Entry 7UQJ (electron microscopy, 3.00 A resolution); this record covers chains A and F of the 7 polymer chains in the assembly.

# Chain A (and F)
Name: ATPase histone chaperone YTA7
From: Saccharomyces cerevisiae
Notes: EC 3.6.1.-; chain F of this document is another copy of the same molecule, construct and numbering; everything in this record applies to it too
Reference sequence: P40340 (ATAD2_YEAST); numbering as in UniProt (aligned over 1-1379)
Amino-acid sequence (1416 residues; each row starts with the number of its first residue; numbers below 1 keep their minus sign (His-36 is residue -36)):
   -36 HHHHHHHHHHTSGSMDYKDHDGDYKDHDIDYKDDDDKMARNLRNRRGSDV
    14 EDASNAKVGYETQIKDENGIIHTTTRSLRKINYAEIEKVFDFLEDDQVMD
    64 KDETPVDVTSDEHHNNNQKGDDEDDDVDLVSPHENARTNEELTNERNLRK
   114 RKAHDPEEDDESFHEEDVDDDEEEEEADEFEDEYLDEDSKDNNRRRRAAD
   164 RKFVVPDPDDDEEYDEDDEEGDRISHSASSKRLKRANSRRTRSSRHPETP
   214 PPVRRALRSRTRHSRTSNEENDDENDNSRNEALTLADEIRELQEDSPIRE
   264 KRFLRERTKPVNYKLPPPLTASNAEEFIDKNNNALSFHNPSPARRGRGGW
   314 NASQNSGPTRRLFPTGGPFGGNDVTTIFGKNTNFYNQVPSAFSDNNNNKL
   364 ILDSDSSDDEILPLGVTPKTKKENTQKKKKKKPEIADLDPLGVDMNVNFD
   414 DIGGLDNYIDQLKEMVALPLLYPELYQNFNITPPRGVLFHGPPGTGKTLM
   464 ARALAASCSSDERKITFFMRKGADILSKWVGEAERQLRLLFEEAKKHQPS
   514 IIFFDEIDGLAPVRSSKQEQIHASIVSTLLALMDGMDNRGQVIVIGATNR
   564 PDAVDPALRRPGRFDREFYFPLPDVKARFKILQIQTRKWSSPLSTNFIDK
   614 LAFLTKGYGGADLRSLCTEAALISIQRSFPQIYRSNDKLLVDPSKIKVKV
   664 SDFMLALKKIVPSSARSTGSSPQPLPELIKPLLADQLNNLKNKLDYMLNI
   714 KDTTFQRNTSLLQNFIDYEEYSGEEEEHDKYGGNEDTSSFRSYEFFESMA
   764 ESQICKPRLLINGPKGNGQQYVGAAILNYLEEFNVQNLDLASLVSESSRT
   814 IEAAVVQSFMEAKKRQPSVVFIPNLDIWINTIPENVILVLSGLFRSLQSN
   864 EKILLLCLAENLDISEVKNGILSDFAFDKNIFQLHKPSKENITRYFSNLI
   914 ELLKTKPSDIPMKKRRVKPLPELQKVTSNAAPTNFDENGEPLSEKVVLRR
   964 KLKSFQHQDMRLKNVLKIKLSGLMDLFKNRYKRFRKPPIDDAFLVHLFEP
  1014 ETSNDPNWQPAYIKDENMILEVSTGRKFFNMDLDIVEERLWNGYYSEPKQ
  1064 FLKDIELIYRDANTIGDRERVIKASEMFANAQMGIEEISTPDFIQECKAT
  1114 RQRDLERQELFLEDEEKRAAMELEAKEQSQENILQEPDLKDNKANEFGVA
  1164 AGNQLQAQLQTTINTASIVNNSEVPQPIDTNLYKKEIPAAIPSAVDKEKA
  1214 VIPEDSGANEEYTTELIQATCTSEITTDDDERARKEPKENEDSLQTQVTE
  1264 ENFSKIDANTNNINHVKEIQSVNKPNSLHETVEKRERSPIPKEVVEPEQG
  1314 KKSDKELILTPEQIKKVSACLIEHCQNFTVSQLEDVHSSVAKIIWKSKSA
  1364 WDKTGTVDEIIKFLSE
Unresolved in the structure: -36 to 396, 737-754, 940-1318, 1379 (chain F: -36 to 406, 736-749, 940-1316, 1379)
Differences from the reference sequence: expression tag (-36 to 0)
Ligand contacts:
  - ADP (adenosine-5'-diphosphate): Asp414, Ile415, Gly416, Leu418, Pro455, Pro456, Gly457, Thr458, Gly459, Lys460, Thr461, Leu462, Arg465, Ile594, Gln598, Gly623, Ala624, Arg627
  - ATP-gamma-S (AGS; phosphothiophosphoric acid-adenylate ester): Asp547, Met549, Arg576
Curated features (UniProtKB/Swiss-Prot):
  - binding site (ATP): Gly454 to Thr461
  - modified residue: Ala2 (N-acetylalanine), Ser11 (Phosphoserine), Ser17 (Phosphoserine), Ser94 (Phosphoserine), Thr212 (Phosphothreonine), Thr229 (Phosphothreonine), Ser241 (Phosphoserine), Ser259 (Phosphoserine), Ser285 (Phosphoserine), Ser367 (Phosphoserine), Ser369 (Phosphoserine), Ser370 (Phosphoserine), Ser735 (Phosphoserine), Ser1142 (Phosphoserine), Ser1256 (Phosphoserine)
  - mutagenesis: Ser11 (S11A: Severely decreases phosphorylation, causes a G2/M transition delay, and leads to sensitivity to 6-azauracil (impairs transcriptional elongation); when associated with A-67; A-94; A-212; A-230 ...), Thr67 (T67A: Severely decreases phosphorylation, causes a G2/M transition delay, and leads to sensitivity to 6-azauracil (impairs transcriptional elongation); when associated with A-11; A-94; A-212; A-230 ...), Ser94 (S94A: Severely decreases phosphorylation, causes a G2/M transition delay, and leads to sensitivity to 6-azauracil (impairs transcriptional elongation); when associated with A-11; A-67; A-212; A-230 ...), Thr212 (T212A: Severely decreases phosphorylation, causes a G2/M transition delay, and leads to sensitivity to 6-azauracil (impairs transcriptional elongation); when associated with A-11; A-67; A-94; A-230 ...), Ser230 (S230A: Severely decreases phosphorylation, causes a G2/M transition delay, and leads to sensitivity to 6-azauracil (impairs transcriptional elongation); when associated with A-11; A-67; A-94; A-212 ...), Ser241 (S241A: Severely decreases phosphorylation, causes a G2/M transition delay, and leads to sensitivity to 6-azauracil (impairs transcriptional elongation); when associated with A-11; A-67; A-94; A-212 ...), Ser259 (S259A: Severely decreases phosphorylation, causes a G2/M transition delay, and leads to sensitivity to 6-azauracil (impairs transcriptional elongation); when associated with A-11; A-67; A-94; A-212 ...), Ser285 (S285A: Severely decreases phosphorylation, causes a G2/M transition delay, and leads to sensitivity to 6-azauracil (impairs transcriptional elongation); when associated with A-11; A-67; A-94; A-212 ...), Ser304 (S304A: Severely decreases phosphorylation, causes a G2/M transition delay, and leads to sensitivity to 6-azauracil (impairs transcriptional elongation); when associated with A-11; A-67; A-94; A-212 ...), Ser369 (S369A: Severely decreases phosphorylation, causes a G2/M transition delay, and leads to sensitivity to 6-azauracil (impairs transcriptional elongation); when associated with A-11; A-67; A-94; A-212 ...), Ser370 (S370A: Severely decreases phosphorylation, causes a G2/M transition delay, and leads to sensitivity to 6-azauracil (impairs transcriptional elongation); when associated with A-11; A-67; A-94; A-212 ...), Thr380 (T380A: Severely decreases phosphorylation, causes a G2/M transition delay, and leads to sensitivity to 6-azauracil (impairs transcriptional elongation); when associated with A-11; A-67; A-94; A-212 ...), 2 further mutagenesis entries in UniProt
Reported in the primary citation:
  - binding site for ATP-gamma-S: Lys460, Thr461, Arg573, Arg576
  - binding site for ADP: Lys460, Thr461

# How chain A and chain F interact
Residue-residue contacts (173):
  Glu397(A) - Gln533(F)  hydrogen bond
  Ile398(A) - Ser528(F)
  Ile398(A) - Gln531(F)
  Ile398(A) - Glu532(F)
  Ile398(A) - Ala536(F)  hydrophobic
  Ala399(A) - Arg527(F)  hydrogen bond (backbone-side chain)
  Asp400(A) - Arg527(F)
  Asp400(A) - Asp568(F)
  Asp400(A) - Pro569(F)
  Asp400(A) - Ala570(F)
  Asp402(A) - Arg527(F)  salt bridge
  Asp402(A) - Leu543(F)
  Pro403(A) - Arg576(F)  hydrogen bond (backbone-side chain)
  Leu404(A) - Arg573(F)
  Leu404(A) - Pro574(F)
  Leu404(A) - Arg576(F)
  Gly405(A) - Asp547(F)  hydrogen bond (backbone-side chain)
  Gly405(A) - Arg576(F)
  Asp407(A) - Arg448(F)  salt bridge
  Asp407(A) - Asn551(F)
  Asn409(A) - Asn551(F)  hydrogen bond
  Arg465(A) - Pro574(F)
  Met482(A) - Arg573(F)  hydrogen bond (backbone-side chain)
  Met482(A) - Pro574(F)
  Arg483(A) - Arg573(F)
  Lys484(A) - Arg573(F)
  Asp487(A) - Arg573(F)  salt bridge
  Ile488(A) - Asp565(F)
  Leu489(A) - Val526(F)  hydrophobic
  Leu489(A) - Arg527(F)
  Trp492(A) - Ser528(F)
  Trp492(A) - Lys530(F)
  Glu495(A) - Ser528(F)
  Glu495(A) - Ser529(F)  hydrogen bond
  Arg498(A) - Ser529(F)
  Gln499(A) - Arg527(F)
  Lys601(A) - Asn443(F)
  Trp602(A) - Asn441(F)
  Trp602(A) - Phe442(F)  hydrophobic
  Trp602(A) - Asn443(F)
  Ser603(A) - Asn441(F)  hydrogen bond (side chain-backbone)
  Phe610(A) - Thr750(F)
  Phe610(A) - Phe753(F)  hydrophobic
  Lys613(A) - Phe753(F)
  Lys613(A) - Arg754(F)
  Lys613(A) - Glu757(F)  salt bridge
  Leu614(A) - Phe753(F)  hydrophobic
  Leu617(A) - Phe753(F)  hydrophobic
  Leu617(A) - Glu757(F)
  Thr631(A) - Ile444(F)
  Ala634(A) - Phe442(F)  hydrophobic
  Leu635(A) - Glu427(F)
  Leu635(A) - Tyr439(F)  hydrophobic
  Ile638(A) - Tyr439(F)  hydrophobic
  Ile638(A) - Phe442(F)  hydrophobic
  Gln639(A) - Glu427(F)
  Gln639(A) - Leu724(F)
  Gln639(A) - Leu725(F)
  Gln639(A) - Phe728(F)
  Arg640(A) - Phe728(F)
  Pro643(A) - Leu725(F)
  Pro643(A) - Phe728(F)
  Pro643(A) - Ile729(F)  hydrophobic
  Ile645(A) - Leu431(F)
  Ile645(A) - Tyr435(F)
  Ile645(A) - Leu438(F)  hydrophobic
  Tyr646(A) - Lys426(F)
  Tyr646(A) - Glu427(F)  hydrogen bond
  Tyr646(A) - Leu431(F)  hydrophobic
  Tyr646(A) - Tyr439(F)
  Tyr646(A) - Leu725(F)  hydrophobic
  Arg647(A) - Lys426(F)
  Arg647(A) - Leu725(F)
  Arg647(A) - Gln726(F)  hydrogen bond
  Arg647(A) - Ile729(F)
  Asn649(A) - Lys426(F)
  Asn649(A) - Ser470(F)
  Asn649(A) - Ser473(F)  hydrogen bond (backbone-side chain)
  Lys651(A) - Leu434(F)
  Lys651(A) - Tyr435(F)
  Lys651(A) - Glu437(F)  salt bridge
  Leu652(A) - Tyr435(F)
  Pro656(A) - Glu437(F)
  Pro656(A) - Asn441(F)
  Ile659(A) - Leu438(F)
  Ile659(A) - Asn441(F)
  Ile659(A) - Phe442(F)  hydrophobic
  Val661(A) - Phe442(F)  hydrophobic
  Val663(A) - Ser752(F)
  Val663(A) - Phe753(F)  hydrophobic
  Ser664(A) - Tyr756(F)
  Met667(A) - Phe753(F)  hydrophobic
  Met667(A) - Tyr756(F)  hydrophobic
  Lys671(A) - Gln719(F)
  Lys671(A) - Glu760(F)
  Lys672(A) - Leu724(F)
  Val674(A) - Lys827(F)
  Ala678(A) - Lys826(F)
  Arg679(A) - Gln820(F)  hydrogen bond
  Arg679(A) - Met823(F)
  Arg679(A) - Lys827(F)
  Ser680(A) - Met823(F)
  Ser680(A) - Lys826(F)  hydrogen bond (backbone-side chain)
  Thr681(A) - Met823(F)  hydrogen bond
  Thr681(A) - Lys826(F)
  Thr681(A) - Leu856(F)
  Gly682(A) - Lys826(F)  hydrogen bond (backbone-side chain)
  Gly682(A) - Ser859(F)
  Ser683(A) - Ser859(F)
  Gln686(A) - Gln861(F)  hydrogen bond
  Leu691(A) - Ser761(F)
  Leu691(A) - Ser765(F)
  Lys778(A) - Arg858(F)
  Lys778(A) - Asp887(F)  salt bridge
  Gln783(A) - Arg858(F)
  Gln783(A) - Leu860(F)  hydrogen bond (side chain-backbone)
  Tyr784(A) - Gln861(F)
  Tyr784(A) - Ser862(F)  hydrogen bond (side chain-backbone)
  Leu803(A) - Val852(F)  hydrophobic
  Ala804(A) - Val819(F)
  Ala804(A) - Leu856(F)  hydrophobic
  Val807(A) - Glu815(F)
  Val807(A) - Ala816(F)
  Val807(A) - Val819(F)  hydrophobic
  Ser808(A) - Gln820(F)
  Asn837(A) - Gly855(F)
  Asn837(A) - Arg858(F)  hydrogen bond
  Asp839(A) - Arg858(F)  salt bridge
  Ile840(A) - Leu851(F)
  Ile840(A) - Gly855(F)
  Ile840(A) - Arg858(F)
  Ile840(A) - Asp887(F)
  Thr844(A) - Asn848(F)
  Thr844(A) - Leu851(F)
  Thr844(A) - Val852(F)
  Glu873(A) - Arg858(F)  salt bridge
  Asn911(A) - Phe758(F)
  Asn911(A) - Met762(F)
  Leu912(A) - Met762(F)  hydrophobic
  Glu914(A) - Phe758(F)
  Leu915(A) - Phe758(F)  hydrophobic
  Leu915(A) - Phe759(F)  hydrophobic
  Ser921(A) - Tyr734(F)  hydrogen bond (backbone-side chain)
  Asp922(A) - Tyr734(F)
  Asp922(A) - Phe759(F)
  Lys926(A) - Asn727(F)  hydrogen bond
  Lys926(A) - Tyr731(F)
  Lys927(A) - Tyr731(F)
  Lys927(A) - Glu732(F)
  Lys927(A) - Glu733(F)
  Lys927(A) - Tyr734(F)
  Arg928(A) - Asp730(F)  hydrogen bond (side chain-backbone)
  Arg928(A) - Tyr731(F)
  Arg928(A) - Glu732(F)
  Arg929(A) - Phe728(F)
  Arg929(A) - Ile729(F)
  Arg929(A) - Asp730(F)  hydrogen bond (backbone-backbone)
  Arg929(A) - Tyr731(F)
  Arg929(A) - Glu732(F)  salt bridge
  Glu1347(A) - Cys768(F)
  Glu1347(A) - Ser862(F)  hydrogen bond
  Asp1348(A) - Cys768(F)  hydrogen bond
  His1350(A) - Met762(F)
  His1350(A) - Ser765(F)  hydrogen bond
  Ser1351(A) - Ser765(F)
  Ser1351(A) - Gln766(F)
  Ser1351(A) - Cys768(F)
  Ala1354(A) - Ser765(F)
  Ala1354(A) - Gln766(F)
  Lys1355(A) - Tyr709(F)
  Lys1355(A) - Gln766(F)
  Trp1358(A) - Phe759(F)  hydrophobic
  Trp1358(A) - Gln766(F)
Interface residues without a listed pair, chain A (105 interface residues in all): Leu401, Thr461, Ile636, Ser637, Phe642, Ser648, Val654, Asp655, Leu668, Pro689, Ser810, Thr918, Ile923, Pro924, Pro932, Leu933, Ser1352, Ile1356
Interface residues without a listed pair, chain F (87 interface residues in all): Asp423, Lys477, Ser540, Asp715, Glu764, Arg812, Thr813, Ser854

# Summary
105 residues of chain A and 87 residues of chain F are in contact; the contacts include 26 hydrogen bonds and
9 salt bridges. Among the polar pairs are Asp402(A)-Arg527(F), Asp407(A)-Arg448(F) and Asp487(A)-Arg573(F).
From the paper: a binding site for ATP-gamma-S at Lys460(A), Thr461(A) and Arg573(A) among others; a binding
site for ADP at Lys460(A) and Thr461(A).
Chain A and chain F are both ATPase histone chaperone YTA7 (Saccharomyces cerevisiae); the structure, Cryo-EM
structure of the S. cerevisiae chromatin remodeler Yta7 hexamer bound to ATPgS and histone H3 ..., was
determined by electron microscopy (same publication as 7UQI and 7UQK).
